Entry 8CGR (electron microscopy, 2.12 A resolution); this record covers chains A and U of the 14 polymer chains in the assembly.

== Chain A ==
Molecule: 16S rRNA
Source organism: Escherichia coli BW25113
Sequence (1540 nucleotides; row label = number of the first residue in the row):
     1 AAAUUGAAGAGUUUGAUCAUGGCUCAGAUUGAACGCUGGCGGCAGGCCUA
    51 ACACAUGCAAGUCGAACGGUAACAGGAAGAAGCUUGCUUCUUUGCUGACG
   101 AGUGGCGGACGGGUGAGUAAUGUCUGGGAAACUGCCUGAUGGAGGGGGAU
   151 AACUACUGGAAACGGUAGCUAAUACCGCAUAACGUCGCAAGACCAAAGAG
   201 GGGGACCUUCGGGCCUCUUGCCAUCGGAUGUGCCCAGAUGGGAUUAGCUA
   251 GUAGGUGGGGUAACGGCUCACCUAGGCGACGAUCCCUAGCUGGUCUGAGA
   301 GGAUGACCAGCCACACUGGAACUGAGACACGGUCCAGACUCCUACGGGAG
   351 GCAGCAGUGGGGAAUAUUGCACAAUGGGCGCAAGCCUGAUGCAGCCAUGC
   401 CGCGUGUAUGAAGAAGCCCUUCGGGUUGUAAAGUACUUUCAGCGGGGAGG
   451 AAGGGAGUAAAGUUAAUACCUUUGCUCAUUGACGUUACCCGCAGAAGAAG
   501 CACCGGCUAACUCCGUGCCAGCAGCCXCGGUAAUACGGAGGGUGCAAGCG
   551 UUAAUCGGAAUUACUGGGCGUAAAGCGCACGCAGGCGGUUUGUUAAGUCA
   601 GAUGUGAAAUCCCCGGGCUCAACCUGGGAACUGCAUCUGAUACUGGCAAG
   651 CUUGAGUCUCGUAGAGGGGGGUAGAAUUCCAGGUGUAGCGGUGAAAUGCG
   701 UAGAGAUCUGGAGGAAUACCGGUGGCGAAGGCGGCCCCCUGGACGAAGAC
   751 UGACGCUCAGGUGCGAAAGCGUGGGGAGCAAACAGGAUUAGAUACCCUGG
   801 UAGUCCACGCCGUAAACGAUGUCGACUUGGAGGUUGUGCCCUUGAGGCGU
   851 GGCUUCCGGAGCUAACGCGUUAAGUCGACCGCCUGGGGAGUACGGCCGCA
   901 AGGUUAAAACUCAAAUGAAUUGACGGGGGCCCGCACAAGCGGUGGAGCAU
   951 GUGGUUUAAUUCGAUGXAACGCGAAGAACCUUACCUGGUCUUGACAUCCA
  1001 CGGAAGUUUUCAGAGAUGAGAAUGUGCCUUCGGGAACCGUGAGACAGGUG
  1051 CUGCAUGGCUGUCGUCAGCUCGUGUUGUGAAAUGUUGGGUUAAGUCCCGC
  1101 AACGAGCGCAACCCUUAUCCUUUGUUGCCAGCGGUCCGGCCGGGAACUCA
  1151 AAGGAGACUGCCAGUGAUAAACUGGAGGAAGGUGGGGAUGACGUCAAGUC
  1201 AUCAUGGCCCUUACGACCAGGGCUACACACGUGCUACAAUGGCGCAUACA
  1251 AAGAGAAGCGACCUCGCGAGAGCAAGCGGACCUCAUAAAGUGCGUCGUAG
  1301 UCCGGAUUGGAGUCUGCAACUCGACUCCAUGAAGUCGGAAUCGCUAGUAA
  1351 UCGUGGAUCAGAAUGCCACGGUGAAUACGUUCCCGGGCCUUGUACACACC
  1401 GCCCGUXACACCAUGGGAGUGGGUUGCAAAAGAAGUAGGUAGCUUAACCU
  1451 UCGGGAGGGCGCUUACCACUUUGUGAUUCAUGACUGGGGUGAAGUCGUAA
  1501 CAAGGUAACCGUAGGGGAACCUGCGGUUGGAUCACCUCCU
Not modelled in the structure: 205-213, 841-845, 930-1389, 1535-1540
Modified / non-standard residues: PSU (pseudouridine-5'-monophosphate) at position 516, G7M (N7-methyl-guanosine-5'-monophosphate) at position 527, 2MG (2N-methylguanosine-5'-monophosphate) at position 966, 5MC (5-methylcytidine-5'-monophosphate) at position 967, 2MG (2N-methylguanosine-5'-monophosphate) at position 1207, 4OC (4n,o2'-methylcytidine-5'-monophosphate) at position 1402, 5MC (5-methylcytidine-5'-monophosphate) at position 1407, UR3 (3-methyluridine-5'-monophoshate) at position 1498, 2MG (2N-methylguanosine-5'-monophosphate) at position 1516, MA6 (6N-dimethyladenosine-5'-monophoshate) at position 1518, MA6 (6N-dimethyladenosine-5'-monophoshate) at position 1519
Metal / ion sites: K+ site 1: G11, U12, G21, G22; K+ site 2: U12, C526, G7M_527, A914; Mg2+ site 1 near G21 (its only coordinating residue here); Mg2+ site 2: A59, U387; K+ site 3: G61, U62, G104, G105; Mg2+ site 3 near G100 (its only coordinating residue here); K+ site 4: G107, G324, G326; Mg2+ site 4: A109, G331; K+ site 5: A109, C110, G111; Mg2+ site 5 near G111 (its only coordinating residue here); K+ site 6: G115, A116, G117, G289; Mg2+ site 6: A116, G117, G289; 21 more K+ sites not listed; 32 more Mg2+ sites not listed
Ligand contacts:
  - apramycin (AM2), molecule 1: G818, A819, U820, U854, U855, C856, C857, C868, G869, U871
  - apramycin (AM2), molecule 2: G1405, 5MC_1407, A1408, C1409, G1491, A1492, A1493, G1494, U1495, C1496
  - apramycin (AM2), molecule 3: G1423, U1424, U1425, G1426, C1427, A1428, A1429, A1430, A1431, A1468, C1469, U1470, U1471, U1472, G1473, U1474

== Chain U ==
Protein: Small ribosomal subunit protein bS21
Source organism: Escherichia coli BW25113
UniProt: P68679 (RS21_ECOLI); residues 1-71 here = UniProt positions 1-71
Chain sequence (71 residues; row label = number of the first residue in the row):
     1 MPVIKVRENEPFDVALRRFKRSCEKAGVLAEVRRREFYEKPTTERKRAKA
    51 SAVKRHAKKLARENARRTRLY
Not modelled in the structure: 1-12, 60-71

== Interface between chain A and chain U ==
Contacting residue pairs - 22 pairs, chain A then chain U:
  A718(A) with Glu31(U), hydrogen bond to the sugar; Arg34(U), sugar contact; Arg35(U), hydrogen bond to the sugar
  G722(A) with Arg55(U), phosphate contact
  U723(A) with Ala48(U), phosphate contact; Lys49(U), base contact; Ala52(U), phosphate contact; Val53(U), base contact; His56(U), base contact
  C856(A) with His56(U), hydrogen bond to the sugar
  A1507(A) with Lys46(U), base contact
  G1525(A) with Tyr38(U), hydrogen bond to the phosphate; Lys40(U), base contact
  G1526(A) with Lys40(U), hydrogen bond to the base; Pro41(U), phosphate contact; Thr42(U), hydrogen bond to the phosphate; Arg45(U), salt bridge to the phosphate
  U1527(A) with Thr42(U), hydrogen bond to the phosphate; Arg45(U), salt bridge to the phosphate
  U1528(A) with Lys46(U), hydrogen bond to the base
  G1530(A) with Lys46(U), hydrogen bond to the base
  C1533(A) with Lys54(U), hydrogen bond to the base

== Summary ==
11 residues of chain A face 16 of chain U across their interface; the contacts include 10 hydrogen bonds and 2
salt bridges. Polar pairs include G1526(A)-Lys40(U), U1528(A)-Lys46(U) and G1530(A)-Lys46(U). Bound to chain
A: 3 copies of apramycin.
Chain A is 16S rRNA and chain U is Small ribosomal subunit protein bS21, both from Escherichia coli BW25113;
the structure, Apramycin bound to the 30S body, was determined by electron microscopy, deposited together with
8CA7, 8CAI, 8CEP, 8CF1, 8CF8, 8CGI, 8CGJ and 8CGU.
